Entry 1MCB (X-ray diffraction, 2.70 A resolution); this record covers chains A and P of the 3 polymer chains in the assembly.

# Chain A
Molecule: Immunoglobulin lambda dimer mcg (light chain)
Organism: Homo sapiens
UniProt: Q6PIK1 (Q6PIK1_HUMAN); residues 2-216 here correspond to UniProt positions 21-235 (UniProt number = residue number + 19)
Chain sequence (216 residues; row label = number of the first residue in the row):
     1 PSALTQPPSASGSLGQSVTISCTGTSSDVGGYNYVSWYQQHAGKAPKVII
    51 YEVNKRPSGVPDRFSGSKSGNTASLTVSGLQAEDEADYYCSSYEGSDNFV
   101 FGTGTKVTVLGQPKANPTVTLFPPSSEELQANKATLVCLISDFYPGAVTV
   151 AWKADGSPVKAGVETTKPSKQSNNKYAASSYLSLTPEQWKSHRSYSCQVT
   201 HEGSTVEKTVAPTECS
Differences from the reference sequence: insertion (1); conflict Leu14 (Pro33 in Q6PIK1), Ala42 (Pro61 in Q6PIK1), Val48 (Leu67 in Q6PIK1), Ile49 (Met68 in Q6PIK1), Glu94 (Ala113 in Q6PIK1), Asp97 (Asn116 in Q6PIK1), Phe99 (Tyr118 in Q6PIK1)
Disulfides: Cys22-Cys90, Cys138-Cys197

# Chain P
Molecule: Peptide N-acetyl-L-gln-D-phe-L-his-D-pro-oh
Chain sequence (5 residues; each row starts with the number of its first residue; numbering starts at 0):
     0 XQFHP
Modified / non-standard residues: ACE (acetyl group) at position 0; Phe2 (D-phenylalanine; DPN); His3 (D-histidine; DHI); Pro4 (D-proline; DPR)

# Interface between chain A and chain P
Contacting residue pairs (10; chain A residue first):
  Tyr34(A) - His3(P)
  Tyr34(A) - Pro4(P)
  Tyr38(A) - ACE_0(P)
  Val48(A) - Gln1(P)
  Tyr51(A) - Gln1(P)
  Tyr51(A) - His3(P)
  Glu52(A) - His3(P)
  Tyr93(A) - Pro4(P)
  Asp97(A) - Phe2(P)
  Phe99(A) - Phe2(P)

# In short
8 residues of chain A and 5 residues of chain P are in contact.
Here chain A is Immunoglobulin lambda dimer mcg (light chain) (Homo sapiens) and chain P is Peptide
N-acetyl-L-gln-D-phe-L-his-D-pro-oh. Entry 1MCB (Principles and pitfalls in designing site directed peptide
ligands) was determined by X-ray diffraction, deposited together with 1MCC, 1MCD, 1MCE, 1MCF, 1MCH, 1MCI and 4
further entries.
